7FFG - chain A; structure by X-ray diffraction, 2.30 A resolution.

[Chain A]
Protein: Type III polyketide synthase
From: Aquilaria sinensis
Reference sequence: A0A385MEG6 (A0A385MEG6_9ROSI); numbering as in UniProt (aligned over 1-397)
Sequence (431 residues; numbered -33 to 397; the number before each row is that of its first residue; numbers below 1 keep their minus sign (Met-33 is residue -33)):
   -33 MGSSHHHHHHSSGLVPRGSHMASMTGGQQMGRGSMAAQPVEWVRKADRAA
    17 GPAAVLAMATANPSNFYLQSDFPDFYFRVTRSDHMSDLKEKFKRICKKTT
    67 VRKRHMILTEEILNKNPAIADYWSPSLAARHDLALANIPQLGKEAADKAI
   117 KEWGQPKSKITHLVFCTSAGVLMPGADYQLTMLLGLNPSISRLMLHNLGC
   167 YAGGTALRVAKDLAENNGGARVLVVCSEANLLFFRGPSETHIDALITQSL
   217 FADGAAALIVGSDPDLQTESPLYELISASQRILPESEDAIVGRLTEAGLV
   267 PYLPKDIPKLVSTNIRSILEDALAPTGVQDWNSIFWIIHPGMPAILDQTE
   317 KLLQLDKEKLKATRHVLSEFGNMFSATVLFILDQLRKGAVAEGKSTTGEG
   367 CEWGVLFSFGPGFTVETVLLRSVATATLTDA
Unresolved in the structure: -33 to 6, 392-397
Sequence notes: initiating methionine (-33); expression tag (-32 to 0); engineered mutation Phe199 (Asn in A0A385MEG6)
What the authors report for this chain:
  - mutagenesis - F340W: unchanged catalytic activity on 4-hydroxyphenylpropionyl-CoA
  - mutagenesis - F340W: unchanged binding to 4-hydroxyphenylpropionyl-CoA
  - mutagenesis - A210E: unchanged catalytic activity
  - mutagenesis - A210E (40.12 +/- 4.52 uM): decreased binding to 4-hydroxyphenylpropionyl-CoA

[In short]
From the paper: A210E reduces binding to 4-hydroxyphenylpropionyl-CoA; F340W leaves catalytic activity on
4-hydroxyphenylpropionyl-CoA unchanged.
Chain A is Type III polyketide synthase (Aquilaria sinensis); the structure, Diarylpentanoid-producing
polyketide synthase (N199F mutant), was determined by X-ray diffraction (same publication as 7FFA, 7FFC, 7FFH
and 7FFI).
